Entry 6HUB (X-ray diffraction, 2.90 A resolution); this record covers chains F and G of the 28 polymer chains in the assembly.

[Chain F]
Molecule: Probable proteasome subunit alpha type-7
Organism: Saccharomyces cerevisiae (strain ATCC 204508 / S288c)
Notes: EC 3.4.25.1
Reference sequence: P21242 (PSA7_YEAST); residues -3 to 284 here correspond to UniProt positions 1-288 (UniProt number = residue number + 4)
Chain sequence (288 residues; numbered -3 to 284; the number before each row is that of its first residue; numbers below 1 keep their minus sign (Met-3 is residue -3)):
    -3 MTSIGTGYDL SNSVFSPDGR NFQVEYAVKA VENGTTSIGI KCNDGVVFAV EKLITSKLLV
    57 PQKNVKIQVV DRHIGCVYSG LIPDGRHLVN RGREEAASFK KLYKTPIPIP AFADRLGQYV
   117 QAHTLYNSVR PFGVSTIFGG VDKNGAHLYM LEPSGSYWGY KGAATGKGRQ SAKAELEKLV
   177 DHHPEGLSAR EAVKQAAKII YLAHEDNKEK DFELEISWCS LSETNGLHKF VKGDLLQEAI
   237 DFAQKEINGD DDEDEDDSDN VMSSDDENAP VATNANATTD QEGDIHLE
Unresolved in the structure: -3 to 1, 245-284
Curated features (UniProtKB/Swiss-Prot):
  - modified residue: Thr-2 (N-acetylthreonine)

[Chain G]
Molecule: Proteasome subunit alpha type-1
Organism: Saccharomyces cerevisiae (strain ATCC 204508 / S288c)
Notes: EC 3.4.25.1
Reference sequence: P21243 (PSA1_YEAST); residues -8 to 243 here correspond to UniProt positions 1-252 (UniProt number = residue number + 9)
Chain sequence (252 residues; each row starts with the number of its first residue; numbers below 1 keep their minus sign (Met-8 is residue -8)):
    -8 MSGAAAASAA GYDRHITIFS PEGRLYQVEY AFKATNQTNI NSLAVRGKDC TVVISQKKVP
    52 DKLLDPTTVS YIFCISRTIG MVVNGPIPDA RNAALRAKAE AAEFRYKYGY DMPCDVLAKR
   112 MANLSQIYTQ RAYMRPLGVI LTFVSVDEEL GPSIYKTDPA GYYVGYKATA TGPKQQEITT
   172 NLENHFKKSK IDHINEESWE KVVEFAITHM IDALGTEFSK NDLEVGVATK DKFFTLSAEN
   232 IEERLVAIAE QD
Unresolved in the structure: -8 to 1, 243
Metal / ion sites: Mg2+: Thr8, Tyr119, Arg122, Met125

[Chain F / chain G interface]
Pairs across the interface (65; chain F residue first):
  Thr2(F) with His6(G)
  Gly3(F) with His6(G)
  Tyr4(F) with Arg5(G); His6(G); Tyr21(G)
  Ser9(F) with Arg126(G)
  Val10(F) with His6(G); Gln18(G)
  Phe11(F) with Gln18(G), hydrogen bond (backbone-side chain); Tyr21(G); Ala22(G), hydrophobic; Ala25(G), hydrophobic; Arg126(G); Pro127(G)
  Ser12(F) with Tyr21(G)
  Pro13(F) with Tyr21(G), hydrophobic; Lys24(G), hydrogen bond (backbone-side chain)
  Asp14(F) with Lys24(G)
  Gly15(F) with Tyr21(G); Ala25(G)
  Lys37(F) with Asp56(G), salt bridge
  Asp110(F) with Arg82(G)
  Gln114(F) with Arg82(G), hydrogen bond (side chain-backbone); Asn83(G); Leu86(G)
  Gln117(F) with Pro79(G); Asp80(G); Asn83(G), hydrogen bond; Arg126(G); Leu128(G)
  Thr120(F) with Arg126(G), hydrogen bond (backbone-side chain)
  Leu121(F) with Asn83(G); Tyr124(G); Arg126(G), hydrogen bond (backbone-backbone); Leu128(G), hydrophobic
  Tyr122(F) with Tyr124(G); Met125(G), hydrophobic
  Ser150(F) with Pro79(G)
  Gly151(F) with Pro79(G)
  Ser152(F) with Ile78(G); Pro79(G)
  Tyr153(F) with Arg82(G), hydrogen bond (backbone-side chain)
  Trp154(F) with Leu55(G), hydrophobic; Thr59(G); Val60(G), hydrophobic; Ser61(G); Tyr62(G); Ile78(G), hydrophobic; Arg82(G)
  Gly155(F) with Leu55(G); Asp56(G), hydrogen bond (backbone-backbone); Thr59(G), hydrogen bond (backbone-side chain)
  Tyr156(F) with Leu54(G); Leu55(G); Asp56(G)
  Lys157(F) with Lys53(G); Leu54(G), hydrogen bond (backbone-backbone); Leu55(G)
  Gly158(F) with Leu54(G)
  Lys169(F) with Leu54(G)
  Leu172(F) with Leu54(G), hydrophobic
  Glu173(F) with Lys53(G); Leu54(G)
  Val176(F) with Leu54(G), hydrophobic
  Asp177(F) with Lys53(G), salt bridge
Other interface residues (no listed pair), chain F (32 interface residues in all): Tyr145
Other interface residues (no listed pair), chain G (29 interface residues in all): Asp52, Pro57, Gly129

[In short]
32 residues of chain F and 29 residues of chain G are in contact, with 10 hydrogen bonds and 2 salt bridges.
Among the polar pairs are Lys37(F)-Asp56(G), Asp177(F)-Lys53(G) and Phe11(F)-Gln18(G). Thr8(G), Tyr119(G),
Arg122(G) and Met125(G) coordinate Mg2+.
Here chain F is Probable proteasome subunit alpha type-7 and chain G is Proteasome subunit alpha type-1, both
from Saccharomyces cerevisiae (strain ATCC 204508 / S288c). Entry 6HUB (Yeast 20S proteasome with human beta2c
(S171G) in complex with 16) was determined by X-ray diffraction, deposited together with 6HTB, 6HTC, 6HTD,
6HTP, 6HTR, 6HUC and 30 further entries.
